PDB entry 7RDZ | electron microscopy, 3.60 A resolution | chains A and D of the 8 polymer chains in the assembly

== Chain A ==
Name: RNA-directed RNA polymerase
From: Severe acute respiratory syndrome coronavirus 2
Notes: EC 2.7.7.48
UniProt: P0DTD1 (R1AB_SARS2); residues 1-932 here correspond to UniProt positions 4393-5324 (UniProt number = residue number + 4392)
Amino-acid sequence (932 residues; numbered 1 to 932; the number before each row is that of its first residue):
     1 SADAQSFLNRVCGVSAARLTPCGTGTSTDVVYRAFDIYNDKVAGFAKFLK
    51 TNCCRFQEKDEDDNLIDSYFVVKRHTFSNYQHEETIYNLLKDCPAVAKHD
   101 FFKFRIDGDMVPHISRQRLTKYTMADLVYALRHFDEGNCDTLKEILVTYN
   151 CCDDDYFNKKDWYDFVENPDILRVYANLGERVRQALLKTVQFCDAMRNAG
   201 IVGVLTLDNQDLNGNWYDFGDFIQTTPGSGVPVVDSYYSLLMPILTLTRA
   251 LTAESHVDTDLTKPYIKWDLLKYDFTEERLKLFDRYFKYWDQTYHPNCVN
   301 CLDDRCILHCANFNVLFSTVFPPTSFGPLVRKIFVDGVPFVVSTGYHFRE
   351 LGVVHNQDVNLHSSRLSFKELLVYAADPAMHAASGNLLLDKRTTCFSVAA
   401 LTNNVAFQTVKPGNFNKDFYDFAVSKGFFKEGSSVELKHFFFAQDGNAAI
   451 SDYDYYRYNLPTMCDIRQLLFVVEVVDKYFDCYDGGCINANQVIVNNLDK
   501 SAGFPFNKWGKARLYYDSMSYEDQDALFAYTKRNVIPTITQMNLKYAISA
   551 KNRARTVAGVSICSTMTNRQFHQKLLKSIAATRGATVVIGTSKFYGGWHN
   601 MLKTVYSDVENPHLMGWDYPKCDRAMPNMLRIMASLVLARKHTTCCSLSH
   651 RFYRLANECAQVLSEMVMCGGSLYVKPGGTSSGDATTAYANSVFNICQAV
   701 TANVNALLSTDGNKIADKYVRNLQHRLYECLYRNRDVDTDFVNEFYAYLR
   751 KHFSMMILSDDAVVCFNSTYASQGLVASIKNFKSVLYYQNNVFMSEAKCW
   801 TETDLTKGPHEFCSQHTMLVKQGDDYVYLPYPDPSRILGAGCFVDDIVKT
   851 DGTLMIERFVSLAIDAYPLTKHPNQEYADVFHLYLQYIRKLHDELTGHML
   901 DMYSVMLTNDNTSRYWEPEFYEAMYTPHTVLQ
Not modelled in the structure: 1-2, 930-932
Bound ions: Mg2+: Asn209, Asp218 (together with ADP); Zn2+ site 1: His295, Cys301, Cys306, Cys310; Zn2+ site 2: Cys487, His642, Cys645, Cys646
Ligand contacts: ADP (adenosine-5'-diphosphate): Phe35, Lys50, Asn52, Cys53, Lys73, Arg74, His75, Asn79, Arg116, Asp208, Asn209, Tyr217, Asp218, Gly220, Asp221

== Chain D ==
Name: Non-structural protein 8
From: Severe acute respiratory syndrome coronavirus 2
UniProt: P0DTD1 (R1AB_SARS2); residues 1-198 here correspond to UniProt positions 3943-4140 (UniProt number = residue number + 3942)
Amino-acid sequence (199 residues; row label = number of the first residue in the row; numbering starts at 0):
     0 MAIASEFSSLPSYAAFATAQEAYEQAVANGDSEVVLKKLKKSLNVAKSEF
    50 DRDAAMQRKLEKMADQAMTQMYKQARSEDKRAKVTSAMQTMLFTMLRKLD
   100 NDALNNIINNARDGCVPLNIIPLTTAAKLMVVIPDYNTYKNTCDGTTFTY
   150 ASALWEIQQVVDADSKIVQLSEISMDNSPNLAWPLIVTALRANSAVKLQ
Not modelled in the structure: 0-6, 192-198
Differences from the reference sequence: initiating methionine (0)

== How chain A and chain D interact ==
Pairs across the interface - 23 pairs, chain A then chain D:
  Asn414(A) - Met87(D)
  Phe415(A) - Met94(D)  hydrophobic
  Lys417(A) - Met90(D)
  Lys417(A) - Met94(D)
  Ile847(A) - Val83(D)  hydrophobic
  Val848(A) - Arg80(D)
  Thr850(A) - Lys79(D)
  Asp851(A) - Arg75(D)  salt bridge
  Asp851(A) - Lys79(D)
  Thr853(A) - Tyr71(D)
  Leu854(A) - Lys72(D)
  Leu854(A) - Arg75(D)
  Leu854(A) - Ser76(D)
  Leu895(A) - Tyr71(D)  hydrophobic
  His898(A) - Tyr71(D)
  Met902(A) - Met70(D)  hydrophobic
  Met902(A) - Tyr71(D)  hydrophobic
  Tyr903(A) - Met67(D)
  Tyr903(A) - Met70(D)  hydrogen bond
  Leu907(A) - Thr68(D)
  Thr908(A) - Glu60(D)  hydrogen bond
  Thr908(A) - Asp64(D)  hydrogen bond
  Asn909(A) - Asp64(D)
Also at the interface, not in a pair above, chain A (18 interface residues in all): Met899, Val905

== Overview ==
18 residues of chain A and 15 residues of chain D are in contact; the contacts include 3 hydrogen bonds and 1
salt bridge. Polar contacts include Asp851(A)-Arg75(D), Tyr903(A)-Met70(D) and Thr908(A)-Glu60(D). Bound to
chain A: ADP. Asn209(A) and Asp218(A) coordinate Mg2+.
Here chain A is RNA-directed RNA polymerase and chain D is Non-structural protein 8, both from Severe acute
respiratory syndrome coronavirus 2. Entry 7RDZ (SARS-CoV-2 replication-transcription complex bound to nsp13
helicase - nsp13(2)-RTC - apo class) was determined by electron microscopy together with 7RDX, 7RDY, 7RE0,
7RE1, 7RE2 and 7RE3 from the same study.
